PDB entry 3R95 | X-ray diffraction, 1.60 A resolution | chain A

[Chain A]
Name: MccE protein
Source organism: Escherichia coli
Reference sequence: Q47510 (Q47510_ECOLX); residues 1-184 here correspond to UniProt positions 338-521 (UniProt number = residue number + 337)
Chain sequence (188 residues; each row starts with the number of its first residue; numbers below 1 keep their minus sign (Gly-3 is residue -3)):
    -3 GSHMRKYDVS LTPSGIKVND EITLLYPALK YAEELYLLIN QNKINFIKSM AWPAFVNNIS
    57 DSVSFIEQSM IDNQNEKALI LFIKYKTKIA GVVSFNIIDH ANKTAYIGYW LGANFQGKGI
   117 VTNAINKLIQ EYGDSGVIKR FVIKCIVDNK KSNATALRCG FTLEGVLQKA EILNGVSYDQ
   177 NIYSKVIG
Unresolved in the structure: -3 to 3, 184
Sequence notes: expression tag (-3 to 0)
Residues lining bound ligands: acetyl coenzyme A (ACO): Phe42, Ser45, Met46, Ile103, Gly104, Tyr105, Trp106, Leu107, Phe111, Gln112, Gly113, Lys114, Gly115, Ile116, Val117, Thr118, Asn119, Ile139, Lys140, Cys141, Asn145, Lys147, Ser148, Thr151, Arg154

[Overview]
Ligands of chain A: acetyl coenzyme A.
Chain A is MccE protein (Escherichia coli); the structure, Crystal structure of Microcin C7 self immunity
acetyltransferase MccE in complex with Acetyl-CoA, was determined by X-ray diffraction, deposited together
with 3R9G, 3R96, 3R9E and 3R9F.
